5OLD - chain A; structure by X-ray diffraction, 1.78 A resolution.

# Chain A
Protein: Ribonuclease pancreatic
From: Bos taurus
Notes: EC 3.1.27.5
Reference sequence: P61823 (RNAS1_BOVIN); residues 1-124 here correspond to UniProt positions 27-150 (UniProt number = residue number + 26)
Amino-acid sequence (124 residues; numbered 1 to 124; the number before each row is that of its first residue):
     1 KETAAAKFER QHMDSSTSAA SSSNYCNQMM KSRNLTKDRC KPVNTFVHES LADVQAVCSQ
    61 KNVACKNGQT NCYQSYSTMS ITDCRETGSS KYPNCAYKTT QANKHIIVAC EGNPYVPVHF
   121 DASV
Disulfides: Cys26-Cys84, Cys40-Cys95, Cys58-Cys110, Cys65-Cys72
Metal / ion sites: platinum (II) ion site 1: His105 (together with dimethyl sulfoxide); platinum (II) ion site 2: His119 (together with dimethyl sulfoxide)
UniProt features mapped onto this chain:
  - active site: His12 (Proton acceptor), His119 (Proton donor)
  - binding site (substrate): Lys7, Arg10, Lys41 to Thr45, Lys66, Arg85
  - glycosylation: Lys1 (N-linked (Glc) (glycation) lysine), Lys7 (N-linked (Glc) (glycation) lysine), Asn34 (N-linked (GlcNAc...) asparagine), Lys37 (N-linked (Glc) (glycation) lysine), Lys41 (N-linked (Glc) (glycation) lysine)
From the paper describing this entry:
  - platinum (II) ion coordination: His105, His119

# Overview
UniProt lists active-site residues His12 and His119 and 9 substrate-binding residues. The paper reports
platinum (II) ion coordination by His105 and His119.
Chain A is Ribonuclease pancreatic (Bos taurus); the structure, X-ray structure of the adduct formed upon
reaction of ribonuclease A with a tetranuclear Pt-thiosemicarbazone compound, was determined by X-ray
diffraction, deposited together with 5OLE.
